Entry 4NO6 (X-ray diffraction, 3.00 A resolution); this record covers chains K and W of the 28 polymer chains in the assembly.

# Chain K
Name: Proteasome subunit beta type-5
Source organism: Saccharomyces cerevisiae S288c
Notes: EC 3.4.25.1
Reference sequence: P30656 (PSB5_YEAST); residues 1-212 here correspond to UniProt positions 76-287 (UniProt number = residue number + 75)
Chain sequence (212 residues; each row starts with the number of its first residue):
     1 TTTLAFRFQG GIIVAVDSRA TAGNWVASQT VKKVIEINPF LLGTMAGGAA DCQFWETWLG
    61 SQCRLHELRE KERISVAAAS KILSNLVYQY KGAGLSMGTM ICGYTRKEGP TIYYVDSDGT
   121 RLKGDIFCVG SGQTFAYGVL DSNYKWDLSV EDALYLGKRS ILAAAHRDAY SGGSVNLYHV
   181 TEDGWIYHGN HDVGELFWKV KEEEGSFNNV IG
Glycans and other covalent adducts: PHQ-Leu-Leu-Leu-vinylsulfone (2M1) linked to T1
Metal / ion sites: Mg2+: A165, H166, D168 (shared with D204(W) of chain W)
Residues lining bound ligands: PHQ-Leu-Leu-Leu-vinylsulfone (2M1; N-[(benzyloxy)carbonyl]-L-leucyl-N-[(3S)-5-methyl-1-(methylsulfonyl)hexan-3-yl]-L-leucinamide): R19, A20, T21, A22, A27, V31, K33, M45, A46, G47, G48, A49, G130, S131

# Chain W
Name: Proteasome subunit beta type-3
Source organism: Saccharomyces cerevisiae S288c
Notes: EC 3.4.25.1
Reference sequence: P25451 (PSB3_YEAST); residues 0-204 here correspond to UniProt positions 1-205 (UniProt number = residue number + 1)
Chain sequence (205 residues; numbered 0 to 204; the number before each row is that of its first residue; numbering starts at 0):
     0 MSDPSSINGG IVVAMTGKDC VAIACDLRLG SQSLGVSNKF EKIFHYGHVF LGITGLATDV
    60 TTLNEMFRYK TNLYKLKEER AIEPETFTQL VSSSLYERRF GPYFVGPVVA GINSKSGKPF
   120 IAGFDLIGCI DEAKDFIVSG TASDQLFGMC ESLYEPNLEP EDLFETISQA LLNAADRDAL
   180 SGWGAVVYII KKDEVVKRYL KMRQD
Not modelled in the structure: 0
Metal / ion sites: Mg2+: D204 (shared with A165(K), H166(K), D168(K) of chain K)

# Interface between chain K and chain W
Pairs across the interface (46; chain K residue first):
  R19(K) with D204(W), salt bridge
  N24(K) with R176(W); D177(W); A178(W), hydrogen bond (backbone-backbone); L179(W)
  W25(K) with Q144(W); R176(W)
  V26(K) with D175(W); R176(W), hydrogen bond (backbone-side chain); D177(W); A178(W)
  A27(K) with R176(W), hydrogen bond (backbone-side chain)
  S28(K) with R176(W)
  Q29(K) with R202(W)
  F135(K) with L33(W), hydrophobic
  A165(K) with D204(W)
  H166(K) with N37(W); W182(W), hydrogen bond (backbone-side chain); Q203(W), hydrogen bond (side chain-backbone)
  R167(K) with S32(W); G34(W), hydrogen bond (side chain-backbone); V35(W), hydrogen bond (side chain-backbone); W182(W)
  D168(K) with S32(W)
  A169(K) with R27(W); S32(W), hydrogen bond (backbone-backbone); A178(W)
  Y170(K) with S32(W); A178(W), hydrophobic
  S171(K) with D204(W)
  G172(K) with D204(W)
  G173(K) with R202(W), hydrogen bond (backbone-side chain); D204(W), hydrogen bond (backbone-side chain)
  D192(K) with R202(W), salt bridge
  V193(K) with R202(W); D204(W)
  G194(K) with R202(W)
  F197(K) with Q203(W)
  W198(K) with K200(W); M201(W)
  N209(K) with N37(W), hydrogen bond (backbone-side chain); K38(W)
  V210(K) with Q203(W)
  I211(K) with L26(W), hydrophobic; K38(W); Y198(W), hydrophobic
Other interface residues (no listed pair), chain W (22 interface residues in all): Q31

# In short
Chain K and chain W form an interface of 25 and 22 residues respectively; the contacts include 11 hydrogen
bonds and 2 salt bridges. Polar contacts include R19(K)-D204(W), D192(K)-R202(W) and V26(K)-R176(W).
Covalently linked PHQ-Leu-Leu-Leu-vinylsulfone: at T1(K).
Chain K is Proteasome subunit beta type-5 and chain W is Proteasome subunit beta type-3, both from
Saccharomyces cerevisiae S288c; the structure, yCP in complex with Z-Leu-Leu-Leu-vinylsulfone, was determined
by X-ray diffraction, deposited together with 4NNN, 4NNW, 4NO1, 4NO8 and 4NO9.
